7A9F - chain A; structure by X-ray diffraction, 1.62 A resolution.

# Chain A
Name: Proteinase K
Organism: Parengyodontium album
Notes: EC 3.4.21.64
Reference sequence: P06873 (PRTK_PARAQ); residues 1-279 here correspond to UniProt positions 106-384 (UniProt number = residue number + 105)
Sequence (279 residues; each row starts with the number of its first residue):
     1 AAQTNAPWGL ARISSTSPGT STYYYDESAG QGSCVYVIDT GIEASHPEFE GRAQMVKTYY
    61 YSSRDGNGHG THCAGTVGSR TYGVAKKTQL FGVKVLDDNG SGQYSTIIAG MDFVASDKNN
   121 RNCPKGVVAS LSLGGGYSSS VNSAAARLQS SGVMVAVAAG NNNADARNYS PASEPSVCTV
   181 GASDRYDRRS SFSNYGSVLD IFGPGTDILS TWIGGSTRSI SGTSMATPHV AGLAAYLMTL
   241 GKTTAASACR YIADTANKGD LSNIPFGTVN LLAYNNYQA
Construct notes: conflict Asp-207 (Ser312 in P06873)
Disulfide bonds: Cys-34/Cys-123, Cys-178/Cys-249
Bound ions: Co-substituted Keggin silicotungstate W near Tyr-186 (its only coordinating residue here)
Residues lining bound ligands:
  - Co-substituted Keggin silicotungstate (R5Q), molecule 1: Ile-42, Glu-43, Ala-44, Ser-45, Gln-54, Met-55, Ser-63, Arg-64
  - Co-substituted Keggin silicotungstate (R5Q), molecule 2: Asp-184, Arg-185, Tyr-186, Arg-188, Thr-206, Asp-207
Swiss-Prot annotation at these positions:
  - active site (Charge relay system): Asp-39, His-69, Ser-224
  - binding site (Ca(2+)): Thr-16, Pro-175, Val-177, Asp-200, Asp-260
From the paper describing this entry:
  - binding site for Co-substituted Keggin silicotungstate: Ser-45, Arg-185, Asp-207
  - binding site for sulfate ion: Arg-185

# In short
Bound to chain A: Co-substituted Keggin silicotungstate. Curated annotation (UniProt) lists 3 active-site
residues and 5 Ca2+-binding residues. The paper reports a binding site for Co-substituted Keggin
silicotungstate at Ser-45, Arg-185 and Asp-207; a binding site for sulfate ion at Arg-185.
Chain A is Proteinase K (Parengyodontium album); the structure, Co-substituted Keggin silicotungstate with
covalent bond to proteinase K, was determined by X-ray diffraction (same publication as 7A9K and 7A9M).
